5Z4D - chains A and B; structure by X-ray diffraction, 1.80 A resolution.

# Chain A
Protein: Terminal uridylyltransferase Tailor
Organism: Drosophila melanogaster
Notes: EC 2.7.7.52
UniProtKB: Q9VI58 (TUTT_DROME); residue numbers follow UniProt; this construct covers 202-560
Amino-acid sequence (361 residues; each row starts with the number of its first residue):
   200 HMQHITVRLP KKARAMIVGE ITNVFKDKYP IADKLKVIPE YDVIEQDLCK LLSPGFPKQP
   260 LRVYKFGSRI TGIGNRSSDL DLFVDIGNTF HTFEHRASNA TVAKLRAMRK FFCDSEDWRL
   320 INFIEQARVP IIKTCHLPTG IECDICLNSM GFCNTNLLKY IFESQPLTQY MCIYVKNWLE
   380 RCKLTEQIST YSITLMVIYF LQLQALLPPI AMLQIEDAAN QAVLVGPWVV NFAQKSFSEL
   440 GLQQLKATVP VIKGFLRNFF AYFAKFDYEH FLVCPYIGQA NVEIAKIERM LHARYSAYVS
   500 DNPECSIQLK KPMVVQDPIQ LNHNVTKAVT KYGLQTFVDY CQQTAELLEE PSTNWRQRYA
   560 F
Not modelled in the structure: 551-560
Differences from the reference sequence: expression tag (200-201)
UniProt features mapped onto this chain:
  - binding site (Mg(2+)): Asp278, Asp280
  - mutagenesis: Asp280 (D280A: Abolishes catalytic activity)
From the paper describing this entry:
  - binding site for the 4-nt RNA strand (chain B): Ser267, Asp278, Asp280, Arg295, Gln325, Arg327, Val328, Asp343, Asn347, Gly350, Asn353, Thr354, Tyr390, Gln519, His522, Val524, Lys526
  - mutagenesis - N347A: unchanged catalytic activity
  - mutagenesis - R327A: decreased catalytic activity on RNA substrate ending in GU-3'
  - conformationally variable residues (loop rearrangement): His294, Arg295
  - contacts within the chain: His294-Gln519 (hydrogen bond), His294-Asn521 (hydrogen bond), His294-Asn347 (water-mediated contact), Arg295-Gln325 (hydrogen bond)
  - mutagenesis - H294A, R295A, R295K, R327K, N347A: decreased catalytic activity
  - mutagenesis - V328L, V328R: abolished catalytic activity on truncated miR-1003 bearing 3'G
  - mutagenesis - V328I: decreased catalytic activity on truncated miR-1003 bearing 3'G
  - mutagenesis - V328I, V328L, V328R: unchanged binding to RNA substrate

# Chain B
Molecule: 4-nt RNA strand
Sequence (4 nucleotides; each row starts with the number of its first residue; numbers below 1 keep their minus sign (A-2 is residue -2)):
    -2 AGUU

# Chain A / chain B interface
Pairs across the interface (24; chain A residue first):
  Phe265(A) with U0(B), base contact; U1(B), sugar contact
  Gly266(A) with U1(B), phosphate contact
  Asp278(A) with U0(B), phosphate contact; U1(B), phosphate contact
  Asp280(A) with U0(B), hydrogen bond to the sugar; U1(B), phosphate contact
  Asn321(A) with G-1(B), base contact
  Ile323(A) with G-1(B), base contact
  Ala326(A) with G-1(B), phosphate contact
  Arg327(A) with G-1(B), salt bridge to the phosphate; U0(B), hydrogen bond to the base
  Val328(A) with U0(B), base contact
  Ile330(A) with G-1(B), sugar contact; U0(B), sugar contact
  Asp343(A) with U0(B), phosphate contact
  Gly350(A) with U1(B), hydrogen bond to the sugar
  Asn353(A) with U1(B), hydrogen bond to the sugar
  Thr354(A) with U1(B), sugar contact
  Tyr390(A) with U1(B), base contact
  His522(A) with U0(B), base contact; U1(B), base contact
  Val524(A) with U1(B), base contact
  Ala527(A) with A-2(B), sugar contact
Also at the interface, not in a pair above, chain A (24 interface residues in all): Ser267, Arg295, Gln325, Cys345, Asp516, Lys526

# Overview
The interface between chain A and chain B involves 24 residues on one side and 4 on the other; the contacts
include 4 hydrogen bonds and 1 salt bridge. Polar pairs include Arg327(A)-U0(B), Asp280(A)-U0(B) and
Gly350(A)-U1(B). The paper reports a binding site for the 4-nt RNA strand (chain B) at Ser267(A), Asp278(A)
and Asp280(A) among others; H294A, R295A and R295K of chain A, among others, reduce catalytic activity; 9
substitutions were tested in all.
Here chain A is Terminal uridylyltransferase Tailor (Drosophila melanogaster) and chain B is a 4-nt RNA
strand. Entry 5Z4D (Structure of Tailor in complex with AGUU RNA) was determined by X-ray diffraction together
with 5Z4A, 5Z4C, 5Z4J and 5Z4M from the same study.
